PDB entry 9GMK | electron microscopy, 3.50 A resolution | chains C and L of the 11 polymer chains in the assembly

[Chain C]
Name: Histone H2A type 2-A
From: Homo sapiens
UniProt: Q6FI13 (H2A2A_HUMAN); residues 1-129 here correspond to UniProt positions 2-130 (UniProt number = residue number + 1)
Sequence (129 residues; numbered 1 to 129; the number before each row is that of its first residue):
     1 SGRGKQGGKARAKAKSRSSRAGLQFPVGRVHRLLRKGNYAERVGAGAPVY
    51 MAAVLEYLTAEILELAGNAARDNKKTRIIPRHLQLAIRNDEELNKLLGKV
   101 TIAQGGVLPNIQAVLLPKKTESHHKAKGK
Unresolved in the structure: 1-14, 119-129

[Chain L]
Molecule: 148-nt DNA strand
Sequence (148 nucleotides; numbered 25 to 172; the number before each row is that of its first residue):
    25 AGAATCCCGGTGCCGAGGCCGCTCAATTGGTCGTAGACAGCTCTAGCACC
    75 GCTTAAACGCACGTACGCGCTGTCCCCCGCGTTTTAACCGCCAAGGGGAT
   125 TACTCCCTAGTCTCCAGGCACGTGTCAGATATATACAATTTTTTTTTT

[How chain C and chain L interact]
Residue-residue contacts (9):
  Lys15(C) - DT52(L)  phosphate contact
  Ser16(C) - DT51(L)  phosphate contact
  Arg17(C) - DT51(L)  salt bridge to the phosphate
  Arg20(C) - DT52(L)  salt bridge to the phosphate
  Arg29(C) - DA49(L)  phosphate contact
  Arg29(C) - DA50(L)  salt bridge to the phosphate
  Arg32(C) - DA49(L)  hydrogen bond to the phosphate
  Arg32(C) - DA50(L)  salt bridge to the phosphate
  Arg42(C) - DA59(L)  sugar contact
Other interface residues (no listed pair), chain C (8 interface residues in all): Gly28
Other interface residues (no listed pair), chain L (6 interface residues in all): DG60

[Overview]
Chain C and chain L form an interface of 8 and 6 residues respectively, with 1 hydrogen bond and 4 salt
bridges. Polar contacts include Arg32(C)-DA49(L), Arg17(C)-DT51(L) and Arg20(C)-DT52(L).
Chain C is Histone H2A type 2-A (Homo sapiens) and chain L is a 148-nt DNA strand; the structure,
SIRT7:H3K18DTU nucleosome complex, was determined by electron microscopy (same publication as 9GMR).
